Entry 8UAZ (X-ray diffraction, 1.76 A resolution); this record covers chain A.

== Chain A ==
Name: Ribonuclease pancreatic
From: Bos taurus
Notes: EC 4.6.1.18
UniProt: P61823 (RNAS1_BOVIN); residues 1-124 here correspond to UniProt positions 27-150 (UniProt number = residue number + 26)
Sequence (124 residues; row label = number of the first residue in the row):
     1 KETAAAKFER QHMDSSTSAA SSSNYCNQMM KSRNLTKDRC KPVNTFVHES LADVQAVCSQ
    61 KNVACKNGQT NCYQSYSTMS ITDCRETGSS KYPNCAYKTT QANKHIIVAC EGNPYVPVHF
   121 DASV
Disulfides: Cys26-Cys84, Cys40-Cys95, Cys58-Cys110, Cys65-Cys72
Residues lining bound ligands: Glutamyl-5'-O-adenosine phosphoramidate (WFU; (2S)-2-{[(S)-{[(2R,3S,4R,5R)-5-(6-amino-9H-purin-9-yl)-3,4-dihydroxyoxolan-2-yl]methoxy}(hydroxy)phosphoryl]amino}pentanedioic acid (non-preferred name)): Lys7, Gln11, His12, Lys41, Val43, Asn44, Thr45, Cys65, Asn67, Gln69, Ala109, His119, Phe120, Asp121
UniProt features mapped onto this chain:
  - active site: His12 (Proton acceptor), His119 (Proton donor)
  - binding site (substrate): Lys7, Arg10, Lys41 to Thr45, Lys66, Arg85
  - glycosylation: Lys1 (N-linked (Glc) (glycation) lysine), Lys7 (N-linked (Glc) (glycation) lysine), Asn34 (N-linked (GlcNAc...) asparagine), Lys37 (N-linked (Glc) (glycation) lysine), Lys41 (N-linked (Glc) (glycation) lysine)
What the authors report for this chain:
  - binding site for Glutamyl-5'-O-adenosine phosphoramidate: His119

== In short ==
Ligands of chain A: Glutamyl-5'-O-adenosine phosphoramidate. From UniProt: active-site residues His12 and
His119 and 9 substrate-binding residues. The paper reports a binding site for Glutamyl-5'-O-adenosine
phosphoramidate at His119.
Chain A is Ribonuclease pancreatic (Bos taurus); the structure, Structure of Glutamyl-5'-O-adenosine
phosphoramidate/RNase A, was determined by X-ray diffraction, deposited together with 8UAX, 8UAY, 8UB0, 8UB1
and 8UB2.
